PDB entry 8RGJ | X-ray diffraction, 2.36 A resolution | chains A and B

== Chain A ==
Name: Adenosine kinase
Organism: Zea mays
Notes: EC 2.7.1.20
UniProt: B4FFH8 (B4FFH8_MAIZE); numbering as in UniProt (aligned over 5-342)
Amino-acid sequence (360 residues; numbered -17 to 342; the number before each row is that of its first residue; numbers below 1 keep their minus sign (Met-17 is residue -17)):
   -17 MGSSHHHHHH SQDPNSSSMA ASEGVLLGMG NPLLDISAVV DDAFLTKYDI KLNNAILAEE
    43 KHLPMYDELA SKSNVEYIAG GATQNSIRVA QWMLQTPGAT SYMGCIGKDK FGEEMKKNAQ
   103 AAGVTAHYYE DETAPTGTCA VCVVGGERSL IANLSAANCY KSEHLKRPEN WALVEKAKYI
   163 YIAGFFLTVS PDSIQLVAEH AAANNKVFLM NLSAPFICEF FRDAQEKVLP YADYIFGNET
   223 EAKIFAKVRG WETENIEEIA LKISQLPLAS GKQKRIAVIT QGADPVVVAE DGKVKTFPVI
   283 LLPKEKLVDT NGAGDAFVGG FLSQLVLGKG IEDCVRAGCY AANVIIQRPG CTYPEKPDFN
Not modelled in the structure: -17 to 2, 288-291
Construct notes: initiating methionine (-17); expression tag (-16 to 4)
Residues lining bound ligands: AMP-PCP (ACP; phosphomethylphosphonic acid adenylate ester): Asn220, Thr262, Gln263, Gly264, Ala265, Val268, Val281, Leu283, Glu287, Thr292, Asn293, Gly294, Ala295, Gly296, Phe299, Cys321, Ala324, Asn325, Ile328
Reported in the primary citation:
  - binding site for AMP-PCP: Asn220, Glu223, Thr262, Gln263, Gly264, Ala265, Ala295, Cys321, Ile328
  - catalytic residues: Arg130

== Chain B ==
Name: Adenosine kinase
Organism: Zea mays
Notes: EC 2.7.1.20
UniProt: B4FFH8 (B4FFH8_MAIZE); residues 5-342 here = UniProt positions 5-342
Amino-acid sequence (360 residues; each row starts with the number of its first residue; numbers below 1 keep their minus sign (Met-17 is residue -17)):
   -17 MGSSHHHHHH SQDPNSSSMA ASEGVLLGMG NPLLDISAVV DDAFLTKYDI KLNNAILAEE
    43 KHLPMYDELA SKSNVEYIAG GATQNSIRVA QWMLQTPGAT SYMGCIGKDK FGEEMKKNAQ
   103 AAGVTAHYYE DETAPTGTCA VCVVGGERSL IANLSAANCY KSEHLKRPEN WALVEKAKYI
   163 YIAGFFLTVS PDSIQLVAEH AAANNKVFLM NLSAPFICEF FRDAQEKVLP YADYIFGNET
   223 EAKIFAKVRG WETENIEEIA LKISQLPLAS GKQKRIAVIT QGADPVVVAE DGKVKTFPVI
   283 LLPKEKLVDT NGAGDAFVGG FLSQLVLGKG IEDCVRAGCY AANVIIQRPG CTYPEKPDFN
Not modelled in the structure: -17 to 1, 288-292
Construct notes: initiating methionine (-17); expression tag (-16 to 4)
Modified positions: Cys200 (S-hydroxycysteine; CSO)
Residues lining bound ligands: AMP-PCP (ACP; phosphomethylphosphonic acid adenylate ester): Asn220, Thr262, Gln263, Gly264, Ala265, Val268, Val281, Leu283, Glu287, Asn293, Gly294, Ala295, Gly296, Phe299, Cys321, Ala324, Asn325, Ile328

== Chain A / chain B interface ==
Contacting residue pairs - 50 pairs, chain A then chain B:
  Asn35(A) - Glu201(B)
  Asn36(A) - Glu201(B)
  Asn36(A) - Asp205(B)  hydrogen bond
  Ala37(A) - Glu201(B)
  Ala37(A) - Phe202(B)
  Ala37(A) - Asp205(B)  hydrogen bond (backbone-side chain)
  Ile38(A) - Phe202(B)
  Ile38(A) - Asp205(B)
  Leu39(A) - Leu169(B)
  Leu39(A) - Phe202(B)
  Leu39(A) - Phe203(B)  hydrophobic
  Glu41(A) - Asp174(B)
  Glu42(A) - Ser144(B)
  Glu42(A) - Lys148(B)  salt bridge
  Glu42(A) - Asp174(B)  hydrogen bond (backbone-side chain)
  Thr115(A) - Thr115(B)
  Arg130(A) - Glu201(B)  salt bridge
  Leu132(A) - Phe202(B)  hydrophobic
  Ala134(A) - Phe202(B)  hydrophobic
  Lys143(A) - Glu41(B)
  Ser144(A) - Glu41(B)  hydrogen bond (backbone-side chain)
  Ser144(A) - Glu42(B)
  Phe167(A) - Phe203(B)  hydrophobic
  Thr170(A) - Leu39(B)
  Ser172(A) - Glu41(B)  hydrogen bond
  Pro173(A) - Leu39(B)  hydrophobic
  Asp174(A) - Glu41(B)
  Ala196(A) - Ile199(B)
  Pro197(A) - Pro197(B)
  Pro197(A) - Phe198(B)
  Pro197(A) - Ile199(B)  hydrogen bond (backbone-backbone)
  Pro197(A) - Cys200(B)
  Pro197(A) - Phe203(B)  hydrophobic
  Phe198(A) - Phe167(B)  hydrophobic
  Phe198(A) - Thr170(B)
  Phe198(A) - Phe203(B)  hydrophobic
  Ile199(A) - Pro197(B)
  Glu201(A) - Ala37(B)
  Glu201(A) - Arg130(B)  salt bridge
  Phe202(A) - Ala37(B)
  Phe202(A) - Leu132(B)  hydrophobic
  Phe202(A) - Ala134(B)  hydrophobic
  Phe203(A) - Leu39(B)  hydrophobic
  Asp205(A) - Asn36(B)  hydrogen bond
  Asp205(A) - Ala37(B)  hydrogen bond (side chain-backbone)
  Ile226(A) - Ile199(B)  hydrophobic
  Lys229(A) - Lys229(B)
  Lys229(A) - Glu236(B)  salt bridge
  Val230(A) - Ile226(B)  hydrophobic
  Glu236(A) - Lys229(B)  salt bridge
Interface residues without a listed pair, chain A (40 interface residues in all): Ala40, Leu136, Tyr142, Lys148, Leu169, Val171, Ser175, Cys200, Arg204, Glu234
Interface residues without a listed pair, chain B (34 interface residues in all): Asn35, Ile38, Pro173, Ala196, Lys209, Thr222, Val230, Glu234

== In short ==
Chain A and chain B form an interface of 40 and 34 residues respectively; the contacts include 8 hydrogen
bonds and 5 salt bridges. Polar pairs include Glu42(A)-Lys148(B), Arg130(A)-Glu201(B) and Glu201(A)-Arg130(B).
Ligands of chain A: AMP-PCP. The paper reports the catalytic residue Arg130(A); a binding site for AMP-PCP at
Asn220(A), Glu223(A) and Thr262(A) among others.
Here chain A is Adenosine kinase and chain B is Adenosine kinase, both from Zea mays. Entry 8RGJ (Structure of
maize adenosine kinase 2 (ADK2) in complex with AMP-PCP) was determined by X-ray diffraction (same publication
as 9FW6, 8RPA and 8RF7).
